PDB entry 1JYD | X-ray diffraction, 1.70 A resolution | chain A

== Chain A ==
Name: Plasma retinol-binding protein
From: Homo sapiens
Reference sequence: P02753 (RETBP_HUMAN); residues 1-182 here correspond to UniProt positions 17-198 (UniProt number = residue number + 16)
Sequence (183 residues; numbered 0 to 182; the number before each row is that of its first residue; numbering starts at 0):
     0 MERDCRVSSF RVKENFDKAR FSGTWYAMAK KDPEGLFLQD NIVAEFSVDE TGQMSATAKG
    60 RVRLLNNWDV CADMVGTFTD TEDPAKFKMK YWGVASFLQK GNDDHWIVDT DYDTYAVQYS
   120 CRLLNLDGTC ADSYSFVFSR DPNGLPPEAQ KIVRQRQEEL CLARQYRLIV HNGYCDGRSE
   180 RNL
Unresolved in the structure: 0, 175-182
Sequence notes: cloning artifact (0)
Disulfides: C4-C160, C70-C174, C120-C129
Reported in the primary citation:
  - contacts within the chain: W24-R139, F20-W24, K85-W105, V74-W91, K89-W91, W91-K99, D103-W105, W105-Y118
  - conformationally variable residues (order/disorder transition, side-chain flip): F36, R62 to D68
  - mutagenesis - G22A/W24F (3.8 kcal/mole), W24F, W24L, W24Y, W67L/W91H/W105F, W105F, R139Q: decreased stability
  - mutagenesis - W24F, W24L, W24Y, R139Q: decreased expression
  - mutagenesis - W91H: unchanged stability

== In short ==
From the paper: G22A/W24F, W24F and W24L, among others, reduce stability; conformational variability at F36
and R62; 8 substitutions were tested in all.
Chain A is Plasma retinol-binding protein (Homo sapiens); the structure, Crystal Structure of Recombinant
Human Serum Retinol-Binding Protein at 1.7 A Resolution, was determined by X-ray diffraction (same publication
as 1JYJ).
